PDB entry 2W7N | X-ray diffraction, 1.85 A resolution | chains B and G of the 6 polymer chains in the assembly

# Chain B
Name: Trfb transcriptional repressor protein
Source organism: Escherichia coli
Reference sequence: P03052 (KORA2_ECOLX); residue numbers follow UniProt; this construct covers 1-101
Sequence (101 residues; each row starts with the number of its first residue):
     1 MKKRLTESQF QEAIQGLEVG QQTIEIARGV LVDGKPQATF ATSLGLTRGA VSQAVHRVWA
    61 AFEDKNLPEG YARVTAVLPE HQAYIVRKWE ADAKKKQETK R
Unresolved in the structure: 1-2, 98-101
Swiss-Prot annotation at these positions:
  - DNA-binding region: Gln37 to His56 (H-T-H motif)
Reported in the primary citation:
  - contacts within the chain: Asp64-Arg73 (water-mediated contact), Pro79-Gln82 (hydrophobic contact)
  - self-association interface (contacts with another copy of this molecule); pairs are residue here / residue on that copy: Gln82-Trp89 (hydrophobic contact)
  - binding site for the 18-nt DNA strand (chain G): Arg48, Gln53, His56
  - binding site for the 18-nt DNA strand: Gln53
  - specificity-determining residues: Arg48, Gln53
  - mutagenesis - R48A/Q53A, Q53A, Q53E: abolished binding to the 18-nt DNA strand (chain G)
  - mutagenesis - R48A: decreased binding to the 18-nt DNA strand (chain G)
  - binding site for the 18-nt DNA strand: Gln53

# Chain G
Molecule: 18-nt DNA strand
Sequence (18 nucleotides; numbered 1 to 18; the number before each row is that of its first residue):
     1 AATGTTTAGC TAAACAAG

# How chain B and chain G interact
Residue-residue contacts (17):
  Glu18(B) - DA8(G)  sugar contact
  Val19(B) - DG9(G)  phosphate contact
  Gly20(B) - DG9(G)  hydrogen bond to the phosphate
  Gln22(B) - DC10(G)  hydrogen bond to the phosphate
  Thr23(B) - DG9(G)  hydrogen bond to the phosphate
  Gly45(B) - DT11(G)  phosphate contact
  Leu46(B) - DC10(G)  phosphate contact
  Leu46(B) - DT11(G)  phosphate contact
  Thr47(B) - DT11(G)  hydrogen bond to the phosphate
  Arg48(B) - DA14(G)  base contact
  Gly49(B) - DT11(G)  base contact
  Ala50(B) - DT11(G)  phosphate contact
  Gln53(B) - DC10(G)  hydrogen bond to the base
  Gln53(B) - DT11(G)  hydrogen bond to the base
  Arg57(B) - DA8(G)  sugar contact
  Arg57(B) - DG9(G)  salt bridge to the phosphate
  Arg57(B) - DC10(G)  salt bridge to the phosphate
Also at the interface, not in a pair above, chain G (7 interface residues in all): DA12, DA13

# Summary
The interface between chain B and chain G involves 13 residues on one side and 7 on the other; the contacts
include 6 hydrogen bonds and 2 salt bridges. Polar contacts include Gln53(B)-DC10(G), Gln53(B)-DT11(G) and
Gly20(B)-DG9(G). From the paper: a binding site for the 18-nt DNA strand (chain G) at Arg48(B), Gln53(B) and
His56(B); R48A/Q53A, Q53A and Q53E of chain B abolish binding to the 18-nt DNA strand (chain G).
Here chain B is Trfb transcriptional repressor protein (Escherichia coli) and chain G is an 18-nt DNA strand.
Entry 2W7N (Crystal Structure of KorA Bound to Operator DNA: Insight into Repressor Cooperation in RP4 Gene
Regulation) was determined by X-ray diffraction.
